PDB entry 8I7O | electron microscopy, 4.50 A resolution (low resolution: residue-level contacts below are approximate; hydrogen-bond / salt-bridge calls are withheld) | chains C7 and E2 of the 189 polymer chains in the assembly

# Chain C7
Name: Tektin-3
Organism: Mus musculus
UniProt: Q6X6Z7 (TEKT3_MOUSE); numbering as in UniProt (aligned over 1-490)
Chain sequence (490 residues; numbered 1 to 490; the number before each row is that of its first residue):
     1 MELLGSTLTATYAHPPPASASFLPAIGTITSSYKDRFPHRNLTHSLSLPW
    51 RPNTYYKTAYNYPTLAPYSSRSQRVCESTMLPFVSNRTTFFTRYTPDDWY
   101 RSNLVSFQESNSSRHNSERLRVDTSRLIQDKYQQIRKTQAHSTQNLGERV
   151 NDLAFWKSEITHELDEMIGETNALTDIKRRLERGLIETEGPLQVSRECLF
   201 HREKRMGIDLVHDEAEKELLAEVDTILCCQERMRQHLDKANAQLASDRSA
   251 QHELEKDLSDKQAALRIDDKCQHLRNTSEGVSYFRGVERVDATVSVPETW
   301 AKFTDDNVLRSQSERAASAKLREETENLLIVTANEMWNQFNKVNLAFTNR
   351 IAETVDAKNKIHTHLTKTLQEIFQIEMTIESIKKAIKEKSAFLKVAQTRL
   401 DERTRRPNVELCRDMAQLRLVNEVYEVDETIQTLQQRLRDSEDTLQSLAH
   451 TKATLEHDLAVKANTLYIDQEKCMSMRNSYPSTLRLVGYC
Unresolved in the structure: 1-92, 202-213, 348-490
Swiss-Prot annotation at these positions:
  - glycosylation: Thr7 (O-linked (GalNAc...) threonine), Thr9 (O-linked (GalNAc...) threonine), Thr11 (O-linked (GalNAc...) threonine), Asn41 (N-linked (GlcNAc...) asparagine), Asn86 (N-linked (GlcNAc...) asparagine), Asn111 (N-linked (GlcNAc...) asparagine), Asn276 (N-linked (GlcNAc...) asparagine)

# Chain E2
Name: Tektin bundle-interacting protein 1
Organism: Mus musculus
UniProt: A6H6Q4 (TKTI1_MOUSE); residue numbers follow UniProt; this construct covers 1-206
Chain sequence (206 residues; numbered 1 to 206; the number before each row is that of its first residue):
     1 MENVRREATRPSVPSGTLELYFPDHLYRNDYVSLEGPRWAPAIKQAVRWK
    51 FTPMGRDAAGQVWFTGLTNSEPGDAWYKLPRALDTPYREAHTRWHGCFQS
   101 RQRGLPPAYTQHLREMAFWDPAITAQYLNSGPRWGCMQWRDRQIRGKEFV
   151 VTRNQFGAKLPWRSDYVPLLSLPQRPRFTAQDFRQRGLQRPCPAIGQPPP
   201 AFTPAL
Unresolved in the structure: 188-206

# How chain C7 and chain E2 interact
Contacting residue pairs (55; chain C7 residue first):
  Glu109(C7) with Arg145(E2); Gly146(E2)
  His115(C7) with Leu172(E2); Pro173(E2); Gln174(E2)
  Asn116(C7) with Glu148(E2); Phe149(E2)
  Glu118(C7) with Val167(E2); Leu169(E2); Leu170(E2); Leu172(E2)
  Arg119(C7) with Glu148(E2); Phe149(E2); Val150(E2); Val151(E2)
  Leu120(C7) with Val151(E2)
  Arg121(C7) with Val167(E2); Pro168(E2); Leu169(E2)
  Val122(C7) with Val167(E2)
  Asp123(C7) with Thr152(E2)
  Gln129(C7) with Ser164(E2)
  Trp156(C7) with Trp94(E2)
  Asp238(C7) with Arg56(E2)
  Lys239(C7) with Asp57(E2)
  Ala242(C7) with Met54(E2)
  Ser246(C7) with Thr52(E2); Pro53(E2); Met54(E2)
  Phe284(C7) with Tyr27(E2)
  Arg285(C7) with Tyr27(E2)
  Glu288(C7) with Tyr27(E2)
  Val290(C7) with Leu34(E2)
  Ala292(C7) with Gly36(E2); Pro37(E2)
  Val294(C7) with Pro41(E2)
  Val296(C7) with Arg114(E2)
  Pro297(C7) with Trp94(E2)
  Glu298(C7) with Lys44(E2); Trp94(E2)
  Thr299(C7) with Ile43(E2)
  Lys302(C7) with Lys44(E2); Gly66(E2); Leu67(E2); Arg88(E2)
  Asp305(C7) with Arg88(E2); His91(E2)
  Asp306(C7) with Arg48(E2); Trp63(E2); Thr65(E2)
  Leu309(C7) with Trp63(E2); Arg88(E2)
  Arg310(C7) with Lys50(E2); Trp63(E2)
  Ser313(C7) with Lys50(E2)
Other interface residues (no listed pair), chain C7 (39 interface residues in all): His141, Glu148, Gly286, Arg289, Asp291, Thr293, Ala301, Phe303
Other interface residues (no listed pair), chain E2 (41 interface residues in all): Ala40, Arg101, Leu105, Lys147

# Overview
39 residues of chain C7 face 41 of chain E2 across their interface.
Chain C7 is Tektin-3 and chain E2 is Tektin bundle-interacting protein 1, both from Mus musculus; the
structure, In situ structure of axonemal doublet microtubules in mouse sperm with 16-nm repeat, was determined
by electron microscopy together with 8I7R from the same study.
